3ZKF - chains K and L of the 4 polymer chains in the assembly; structure by X-ray diffraction, 2.60 A resolution.

# Chain K
Name: Dynein light chain 1, cytoplasmic
From: Homo sapiens
UniProt: P63167 (DYL1_HUMAN); numbering as in UniProt (aligned over 1-89)
Chain sequence (89 residues; numbered 1 to 89; the number before each row is that of its first residue):
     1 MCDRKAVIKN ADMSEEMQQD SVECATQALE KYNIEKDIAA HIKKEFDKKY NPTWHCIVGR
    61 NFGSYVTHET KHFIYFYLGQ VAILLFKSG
Unresolved in the structure: 1-4

# Chain L
Name: NEK9 protein
UniProt: Q6PKF2 (Q6PKF2_HUMAN); residues 940-950 here correspond to UniProt positions 283-293 (UniProt number = residue number - 657)
Chain sequence (11 residues; row label = number of the first residue in the row):
   940 VGMHSKGTQT A
Unresolved in the structure: 950
Modified / non-standard residues: S944 (phosphoserine; SEP)
Reported in the primary citation:
  - post-translational modification sites: S944
  - mutagenesis - Q948A: decreased binding to Dynein light chain 1, cytoplasmic (chain K)

# How chain K and chain L interact
Residue-residue contacts - 36 pairs, chain K then chain L:
  D12(K) - K945(L)  salt bridge
  R60(K) - T949(L)
  N61(K) - T949(L)  hydrogen bond
  F62(K) - T947(L)
  F62(K) - Q948(L)
  F62(K) - T949(L)  hydrogen bond (backbone-side chain)
  G63(K) - T947(L)
  G63(K) - Q948(L)
  S64(K) - G946(L)
  S64(K) - T947(L)  hydrogen bond
  Y65(K) - S944(L)
  Y65(K) - K945(L)
  Y65(K) - G946(L)
  V66(K) - H943(L)
  V66(K) - S944(L)
  V66(K) - K945(L)  hydrogen bond (backbone-backbone)
  T67(K) - M942(L)
  T67(K) - H943(L)
  T67(K) - S944(L)
  H68(K) - G941(L)
  H68(K) - M942(L)
  H68(K) - H943(L)  hydrogen bond (backbone-backbone)
  H68(K) - K945(L)  hydrogen bond
  E69(K) - G941(L)
  T70(K) - V940(L)
  T70(K) - G941(L)  hydrogen bond (backbone-backbone)
  T70(K) - H943(L)
  F73(K) - K945(L)
  F73(K) - T947(L)
  Y75(K) - T947(L)
  Y75(K) - Q948(L)  hydrogen bond (side chain-backbone)
  Y75(K) - T949(L)
  Y77(K) - Q948(L)
  Y77(K) - T949(L)
  A82(K) - T949(L)
  S88(K) - M942(L)
Other interface residues (no listed pair), chain K (18 interface residues in all): N10

# In short
18 residues of chain K and 10 residues of chain L are in contact, with 8 hydrogen bonds and 1 salt bridge.
Polar contacts include D12(K)-K945(L), N61(K)-T949(L) and F62(K)-T949(L). The paper reports that Q948A of
chain L reduces binding to Dynein light chain 1, cytoplasmic (chain K); a modification site at S944(L).
Chain K is Dynein light chain 1, cytoplasmic (Homo sapiens) and chain L is NEK9 protein; the structure,
Structure of LC8 in complex with Nek9 phosphopeptide, was determined by X-ray diffraction (same publication as
3ZKE).
